PDB entry 8Q3B | electron microscopy, 2.69 A resolution | chains C and J of the 8 polymer chains in the assembly

Chain C:
Molecule: DNA-directed RNA polymerase RPB3-11 homolog
Organism: African swine fever virus BA71V
UniProt: Q65184 (RPB3_ASFB7); residues 1-359 here = UniProt positions 1-359
Chain sequence (359 residues; numbered 1 to 359; the number before each row is that of its first residue):
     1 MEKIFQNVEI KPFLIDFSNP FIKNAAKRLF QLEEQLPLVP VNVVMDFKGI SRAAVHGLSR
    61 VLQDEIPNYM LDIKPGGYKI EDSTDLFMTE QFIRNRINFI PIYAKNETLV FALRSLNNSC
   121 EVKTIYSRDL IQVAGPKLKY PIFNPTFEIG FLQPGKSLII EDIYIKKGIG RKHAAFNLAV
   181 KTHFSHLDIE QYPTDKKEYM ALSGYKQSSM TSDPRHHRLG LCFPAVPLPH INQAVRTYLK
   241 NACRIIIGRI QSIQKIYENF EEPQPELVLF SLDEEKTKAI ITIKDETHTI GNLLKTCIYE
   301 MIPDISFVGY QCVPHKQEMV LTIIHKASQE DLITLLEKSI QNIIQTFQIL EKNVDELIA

Chain J:
Molecule: DNA-directed RNA polymerase RPB10 homolog
Organism: African swine fever virus BA71V
UniProt: P42488 (RPB10_ASFB7); residue numbers follow UniProt; this construct covers 1-80
Chain sequence (80 residues; numbered 1 to 80; the number before each row is that of its first residue):
     1 MLIPVVCFTC GFPIGTYAAI FDKARTEYIK TKMDGTLPQN IPLDASLQIE LKDLITALGI
    61 PMRVCCRTHL ITTLDYRKYY
Bound ions: Zn2+: Cys7, Cys10, Cys65, Cys66
UniProt features mapped onto this chain:
  - binding site (Zn(2+)): Cys7, Cys10, Cys65, Cys66

Interface between chain C and chain J:
Residue-residue contacts - 57 pairs, chain C then chain J:
  Phe13(C) - Gly59(J)
  Leu14(C) - Gly59(J)
  Ile15(C) - Tyr17(J)  hydrophobic
  Ile15(C) - Ala57(J)
  Ile15(C) - Leu58(J)
  Asp16(C) - Ala57(J)  hydrogen bond (backbone-backbone)
  Asn19(C) - Leu54(J)
  Asn19(C) - Ala57(J)
  Phe21(C) - Ala24(J)
  Phe21(C) - Glu27(J)
  Phe21(C) - Tyr28(J)  hydrophobic
  Phe21(C) - Thr31(J)
  Phe21(C) - Leu54(J)  hydrophobic
  Ile22(C) - Ala24(J)  hydrophobic
  Ile22(C) - Leu54(J)  hydrophobic
  Ile22(C) - Leu58(J)  hydrophobic
  Ala25(C) - Ile20(J)
  Ala25(C) - Lys23(J)
  Ala25(C) - Ala24(J)
  Leu29(C) - Ala19(J)
  Leu29(C) - Ile20(J)
  Leu29(C) - Lys23(J)
  Phe30(C) - Ile20(J)  hydrophobic
  Leu36(C) - Thr16(J)
  Pro40(C) - Phe12(J)  hydrophobic
  Pro40(C) - Tyr17(J)
  Phe87(C) - Met1(J)
  Phe87(C) - Tyr80(J)
  Phe92(C) - Met1(J)  hydrophobic
  Arg96(C) - Leu2(J)
  Arg96(C) - Ile3(J)  hydrogen bond (side chain-backbone)
  Arg96(C) - Pro4(J)
  Arg96(C) - Val5(J)
  Phe99(C) - Val5(J)
  Phe99(C) - Val6(J)
  Ile100(C) - Val5(J)
  Pro101(C) - Pro13(J)  hydrophobic
  Thr124(C) - Arg77(J)  hydrogen bond
  Asn144(C) - Thr16(J)
  Thr146(C) - Thr16(J)  hydrogen bond (side chain-backbone)
  Phe147(C) - Val5(J)  hydrophobic
  Phe147(C) - Gly15(J)
  Phe147(C) - Thr16(J)
  Glu148(C) - Ala19(J)
  Glu148(C) - Arg77(J)  salt bridge
  Gly150(C) - Leu2(J)
  Phe151(C) - Met1(J)  hydrophobic
  Phe151(C) - Leu2(J)  hydrophobic
  Phe151(C) - Tyr76(J)  hydrophobic
  Phe151(C) - Arg77(J)
  Gln153(C) - Tyr80(J)
  Val180(C) - Cys10(J)
  Val180(C) - Arg63(J)
  Lys181(C) - Arg63(J)  hydrogen bond (backbone-side chain)
  Thr182(C) - Arg63(J)
  Cys222(C) - Phe12(J)  hydrophobic
  Pro224(C) - Pro13(J)
Other interface residues (no listed pair), chain C (36 interface residues in all): Ala26, Arg28, Met88, Val122, Tyr126
Other interface residues (no listed pair), chain J (30 interface residues in all): Ala18, Asp53, Pro61

In short:
Chain C and chain J form an interface of 36 and 30 residues respectively; the contacts include 5 hydrogen
bonds and 1 salt bridge. Polar contacts include Glu148(C)-Arg77(J), Arg96(C)-Ile3(J) and Thr124(C)-Arg77(J).
UniProt lists 4 Zn2+-binding residues on chain J.
Here chain C is DNA-directed RNA polymerase RPB3-11 homolog and chain J is DNA-directed RNA polymerase RPB10
homolog, both from African swine fever virus BA71V. Entry 8Q3B (The closed state of the ASFV apo-RNA
polymerase) was determined by electron microscopy together with 8Q3K from the same study.
